9UXD - chains A and E of the 9 polymer chains in the assembly; structure by electron microscopy, 3.03 A resolution.

Chain A:
Molecule: Spike glycoprotein
From: Severe acute respiratory syndrome coronavirus 2
UniProt: P0DTC2 (SPIKE_SARS2); numbering as in UniProt (aligned over 1-1208)
Chain sequence (1259 residues; row label = number of the first residue in the row):
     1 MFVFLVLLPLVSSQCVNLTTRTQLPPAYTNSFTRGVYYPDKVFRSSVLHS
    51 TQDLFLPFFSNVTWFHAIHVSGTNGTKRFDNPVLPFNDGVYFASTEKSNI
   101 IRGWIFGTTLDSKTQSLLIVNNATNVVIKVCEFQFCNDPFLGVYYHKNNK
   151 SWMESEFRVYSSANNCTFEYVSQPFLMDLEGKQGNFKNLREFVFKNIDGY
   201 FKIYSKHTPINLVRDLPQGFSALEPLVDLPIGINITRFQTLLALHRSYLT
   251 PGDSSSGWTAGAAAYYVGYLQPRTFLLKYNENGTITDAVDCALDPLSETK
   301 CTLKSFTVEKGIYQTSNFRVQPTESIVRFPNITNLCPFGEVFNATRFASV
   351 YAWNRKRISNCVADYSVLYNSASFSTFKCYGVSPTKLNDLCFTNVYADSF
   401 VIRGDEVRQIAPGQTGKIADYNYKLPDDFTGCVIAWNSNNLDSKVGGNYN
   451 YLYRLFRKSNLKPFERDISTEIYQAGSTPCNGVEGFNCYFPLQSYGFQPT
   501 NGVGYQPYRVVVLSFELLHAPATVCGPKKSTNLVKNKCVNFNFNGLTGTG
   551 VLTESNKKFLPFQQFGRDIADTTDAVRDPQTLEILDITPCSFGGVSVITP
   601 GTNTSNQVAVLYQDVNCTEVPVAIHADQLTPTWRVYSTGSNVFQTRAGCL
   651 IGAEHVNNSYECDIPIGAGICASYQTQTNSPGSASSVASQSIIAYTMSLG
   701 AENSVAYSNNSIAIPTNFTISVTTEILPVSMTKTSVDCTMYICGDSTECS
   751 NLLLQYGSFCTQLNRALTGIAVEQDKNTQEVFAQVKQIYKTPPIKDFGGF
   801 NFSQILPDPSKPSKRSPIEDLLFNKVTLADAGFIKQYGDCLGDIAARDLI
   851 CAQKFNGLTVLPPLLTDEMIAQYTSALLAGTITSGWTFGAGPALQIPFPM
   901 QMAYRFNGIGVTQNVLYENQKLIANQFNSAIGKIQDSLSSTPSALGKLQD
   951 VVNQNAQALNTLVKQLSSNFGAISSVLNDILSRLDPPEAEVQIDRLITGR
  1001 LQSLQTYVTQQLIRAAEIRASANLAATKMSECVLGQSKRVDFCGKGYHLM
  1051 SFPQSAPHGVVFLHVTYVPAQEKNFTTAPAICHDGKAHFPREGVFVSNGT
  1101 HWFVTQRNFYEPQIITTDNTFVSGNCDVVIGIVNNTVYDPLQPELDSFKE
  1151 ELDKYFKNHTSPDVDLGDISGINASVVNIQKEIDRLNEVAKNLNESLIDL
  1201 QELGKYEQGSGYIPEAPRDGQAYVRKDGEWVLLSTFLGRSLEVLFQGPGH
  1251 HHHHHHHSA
Disordered / not traced: 1-13, 70-76, 183-185, 622-640, 676-689, 829-854, 1145-1259
Differences from the reference sequence: conflict Gly-682 (Arg in P0DTC2), Ser-683 (Arg in P0DTC2), Ser-685 (Arg in P0DTC2); engineered mutation Pro-817 (Phe in P0DTC2), Pro-892 (Ala in P0DTC2), Pro-899 (Ala in P0DTC2), Pro-942 (Ala in P0DTC2), Pro-986 (Lys in P0DTC2), Pro-987 (Val in P0DTC2); expression tag (1209-1259)
Disulfide bonds: Cys-15/Cys-136, Cys-131/Cys-166, Cys-291/Cys-301, Cys-336/Cys-361, Cys-379/Cys-432, Cys-391/Cys-525, Cys-480/Cys-488, Cys-538/Cys-590, Cys-617/Cys-649, Cys-662/Cys-671, Cys-738/Cys-760, Cys-743/Cys-749, Cys-1032/Cys-1043, Cys-1082/Cys-1126
Glycans and other covalent adducts: N-acetylglucosamine (NAG) linked to Asn-61, Asn-165, Asn-234, Asn-282, Asn-331, Asn-603, Asn-616, Asn-657, Asn-709, Asn-717, Asn-801, Asn-1074, Asn-1098, Asn-1134; glycan linked to Asn-343
Curated features (UniProtKB/Swiss-Prot):
  - region: Asn-280 to Cys-301 (Putative superantigen), Arg-403 to Asp-405 (Integrin-binding motif), Asn-448 to Phe-456 (Immunodominant HLA epitope recognized by the CD8+), Pro-681, Ala-684 (Putative superantigen), Ser-816 to Tyr-837 (Fusion peptide 1), Lys-835 to Phe-855 (Fusion peptide 2), Asp-1163 to Glu-1202 (Heptad repeat 2)
  - site: Arg-815, Ser-816 (Cleavage)
  - glycosylation: Asn-17 (N-linked (GlcNAc...) (complex) asparagine), Asn-61 (N-linked (GlcNAc...) (hybrid) asparagine), Asn-74 (N-linked (GlcNAc...) (complex) asparagine), Asn-122 (N-linked (GlcNAc...) (hybrid) asparagine), Asn-149 (N-linked (GlcNAc...) (complex) asparagine), Asn-165 (N-linked (GlcNAc...) (complex) asparagine), Asn-234 (N-linked (GlcNAc...) (high mannose) asparagine), Asn-282 (N-linked (GlcNAc...) (complex) asparagine), Thr-323 (O-linked (GalNAc) threonine), Ser-325 (O-linked (HexNAc...) serine), Asn-331 (N-linked (GlcNAc...) (complex) asparagine), Asn-343 (N-linked (GlcNAc...) (complex) asparagine), Asn-603 (N-linked (GlcNAc...) (hybrid) asparagine), Asn-616 (N-linked (GlcNAc...) (complex) asparagine), Asn-657 (N-linked (GlcNAc...) (complex) asparagine), Thr-676 (O-linked (GlcNAc...) threonine), Thr-678 (O-linked (GlcNAc...) threonine), Asn-709 (N-linked (GlcNAc...) (high mannose) asparagine), Asn-717 (N-linked (GlcNAc...) (hybrid) asparagine), Asn-801 (N-linked (GlcNAc...) (hybrid) asparagine) and 6 more in UniProt

Chain E:
Molecule: Antibody KXD355, light chain
From: Homo sapiens
Notes: antibody fragment or engineered binder
Chain sequence (211 residues; each row starts with the number of its first residue):
     1 EIVMTQSPGTLSLSPGERATLSCRASQSDSSNSLAWYQQEPGQAPRLLIH
    51 DASSRATGIPDRFSGSGSGTDFTLIISRLEPEDFAVYYCQLYGSFGQGTR
   101 LEIKRTVAAPSVFIFPPSDEQLKSGTASVVCLLNNFYPREAKVQWKVDNA
   151 LQSGNSQESVTEQDSKDSTYSLSSTLTLSKADYEKHKVYACEVTHQGLSS
   201 PVTKSFNRGEC

How chain A and chain E interact:
Contacting residue pairs - 5 pairs, chain A then chain E:
  Gly-446(A) / Glu-1(E)
  Gln-498(A) / Glu-1(E)
  Pro-499(A) / Tyr-92(E)
  Thr-500(A) / Ile-2(E)
  Thr-500(A) / Ser-28(E)  hydrogen bond
Also at the interface, not in a pair above, chain A (5 interface residues in all): Asn-439

Overview:
5 residues of chain A face 4 of chain E across their interface; the contacts include 1 hydrogen bond. The
hydrogen-bonded pair is Thr-500(A)/Ser-28(E). N-acetylglucosamine is covalently linked to Asn-61(A),
Asn-165(A), Asn-234(A), Asn-282(A), Asn-331(A) and Asn-603(A) and 8 more.
Chain A is Spike glycoprotein (Severe acute respiratory syndrome coronavirus 2) and chain E is Antibody
KXD355, light chain (Homo sapiens); the structure, SARS-CoV2 Spike protein with Fab fragment antibody
KXD355,state1, was determined by electron microscopy, deposited together with 9UXE.
